Entry 8ASN (X-ray diffraction, 2.57 A resolution); this record covers chains A and E of the 9 polymer chains in the assembly.

# Chain A
Protein: Tubulin alpha-1B chain
Source organism: Bos taurus
Reference sequence: P81947 (TBA1B_BOVIN); residue numbers follow UniProt; this construct covers 1-451
Chain sequence (451 residues; numbered 1 to 451; the number before each row is that of its first residue):
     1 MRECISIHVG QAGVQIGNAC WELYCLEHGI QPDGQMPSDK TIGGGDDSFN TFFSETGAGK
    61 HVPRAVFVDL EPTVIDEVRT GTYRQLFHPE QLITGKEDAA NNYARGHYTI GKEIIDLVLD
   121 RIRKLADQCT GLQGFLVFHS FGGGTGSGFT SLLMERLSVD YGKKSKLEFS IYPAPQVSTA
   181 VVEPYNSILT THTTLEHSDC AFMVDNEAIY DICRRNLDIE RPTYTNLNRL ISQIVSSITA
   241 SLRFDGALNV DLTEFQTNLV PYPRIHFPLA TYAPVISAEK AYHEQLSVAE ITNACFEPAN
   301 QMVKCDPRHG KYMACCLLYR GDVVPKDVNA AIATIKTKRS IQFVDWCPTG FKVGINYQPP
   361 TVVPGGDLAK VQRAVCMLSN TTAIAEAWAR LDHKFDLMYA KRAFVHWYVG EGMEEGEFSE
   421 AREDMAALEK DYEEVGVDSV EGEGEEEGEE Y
Unresolved in the structure: 38-46, 58-59, 438-451
Residues lining bound ligands: GTP (guanosine-5'-triphosphate): G10, Q11, A12, Q15, I16, D69, D98, A99, A100, N101, N102, S140, G142, G143, G144, T145, G146, I171, P173, V177, S178, T179, E183, N206, Y224, L227, N228, I231

# Chain E
Protein: Stathmin-4
Source organism: Rattus norvegicus
Reference sequence: P63043 (STMN4_RAT); residues 5-145 here correspond to UniProt positions 49-189 (UniProt number = residue number + 44)
Chain sequence (143 residues; row label = number of the first residue in the row):
     3 MADMEVIELN KCTSGQSWEV ILKPPSFDGV PEFNASLPRR RDPSLEEIQK KLEAAEERRK
    63 YQEAELLKHL AEKREHEREV IQKAIEENNN FIKMAKEKLA QKMESNKENR EAHLAAMLER
   123 LQEKDKHAEE VRKNKELKEE ASR
Unresolved in the structure: 3-6, 29-43, 145
Sequence notes: initiating methionine (3); expression tag (4); conflict W20 (Phe64 in P63043)
Curated features (UniProtKB/Swiss-Prot):
  - modified residue: S46 (Phosphoserine)

# Interface between chain A and chain E
Pairs across the interface (64; chain A residue first):
  H107(A) with L54(E)
  Y108(A) with L54(E), hydrophobic; A57(E), hydrophobic; R61(E)
  T109(A) with R61(E), hydrogen bond
  K112(A) with Q51(E); L54(E); E55(E); E58(E), salt bridge
  L152(A) with L54(E), hydrophobic
  E155(A) with I50(E)
  R156(A) with L47(E)
  S158(A) with D44(E)
  V159(A) with P45(E)
  H197(A) with P45(E)
  D245(A) with K13(E), salt bridge; T15(E), hydrogen bond; S16(E)
  G246(A) with S16(E)
  A247(A) with N12(E); K13(E); S19(E), hydrogen bond (backbone-side chain)
  L248(A) with S19(E)
  P325(A) with Q18(E); W20(E), hydrophobic
  V328(A) with W20(E), hydrophobic
  N329(A) with I9(E); W20(E), hydrogen bond; V22(E)
  K336(A) with L24(E); K25(E)
  D345(A) with P27(E); S28(E), hydrogen bond (backbone-backbone)
  W346(A) with P27(E)
  C347(A) with P27(E)
  P348(A) with K25(E); P27(E)
  T349(A) with L24(E), hydrogen bond (backbone-backbone); K25(E), hydrogen bond (backbone-backbone)
  G350(A) with V22(E); I23(E)
  F351(A) with E21(E); V22(E), hydrogen bond (backbone-backbone)
  K352(A) with W20(E); E21(E), salt bridge
  V353(A) with S19(E); W20(E), hydrogen bond (backbone-backbone)
  G354(A) with Q18(E)
  I355(A) with S16(E); G17(E); Q18(E), hydrogen bond (backbone-backbone); W20(E), hydrophobic
  N356(A) with S16(E)
  Y357(A) with S16(E), hydrogen bond (backbone-backbone); G17(E); Q18(E), hydrogen bond
  V409(A) with Q64(E)
  G410(A) with R61(E); Q64(E)
  E411(A) with R61(E), hydrogen bond (backbone-side chain)
  G412(A) with A57(E); R60(E), hydrogen bond (backbone-side chain); R61(E)
  E414(A) with R60(E), salt bridge
Other interface residues (no listed pair), chain A (39 interface residues in all): E196, F244, I332
Other interface residues (no listed pair), chain E (30 interface residues in all): S46, K53

# In short
39 residues of chain A face 30 of chain E across their interface; the contacts include 14 hydrogen bonds and 4
salt bridges. Polar pairs include K112(A)-E58(E), D245(A)-K13(E) and K352(A)-E21(E). Ligands of chain A: GTP.
Chain A is Tubulin alpha-1B chain (Bos taurus) and chain E is Stathmin-4 (Rattus norvegicus); the structure,
Crystal structure of the apo human TTL in complex with tubulin-stathmin, was determined by X-ray diffraction.
